3WQ6 - chain A; structure by X-ray diffraction, 1.80 A resolution.

# Chain A
Molecule: beta-primeverosidase
Source organism: Camellia sinensis
Notes: EC 3.2.1.149
UniProtKB: Q7X9A9 (Q7X9A9_CAMSI); numbering as in UniProt (aligned over 1-507)
Chain sequence (507 residues; each row starts with the number of its first residue):
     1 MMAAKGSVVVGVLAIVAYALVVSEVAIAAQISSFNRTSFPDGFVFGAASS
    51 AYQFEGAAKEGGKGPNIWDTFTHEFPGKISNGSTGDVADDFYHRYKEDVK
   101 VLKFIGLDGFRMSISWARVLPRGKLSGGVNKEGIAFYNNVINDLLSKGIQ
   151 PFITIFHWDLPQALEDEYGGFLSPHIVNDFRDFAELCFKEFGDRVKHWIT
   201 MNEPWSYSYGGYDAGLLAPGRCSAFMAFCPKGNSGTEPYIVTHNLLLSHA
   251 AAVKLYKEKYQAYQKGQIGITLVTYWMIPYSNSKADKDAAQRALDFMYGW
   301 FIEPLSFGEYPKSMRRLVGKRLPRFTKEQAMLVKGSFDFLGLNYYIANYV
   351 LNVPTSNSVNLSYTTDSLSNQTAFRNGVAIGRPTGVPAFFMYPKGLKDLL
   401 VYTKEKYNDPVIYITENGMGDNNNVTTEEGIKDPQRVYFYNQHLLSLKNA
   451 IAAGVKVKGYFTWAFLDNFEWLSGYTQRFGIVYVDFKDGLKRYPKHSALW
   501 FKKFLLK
Unresolved in the structure: 1-31, 507
Disulfide bonds: Cys-222/Cys-229
Covalently attached groups: glycan linked to Asn-35; N-acetylglucosamine (NAG) linked to Asn-424
Small-molecule neighbours: ZPA (4-(N-benzylsuccinimide-3-sulfanyl)-N-(6-O-beta-D-xylopyranosyl-beta-D-glucopyranosyl)butylamidine): Gln-53, His-157, Trp-158, Asn-202, Glu-203, Trp-205, Ser-206, Tyr-209, Gly-210, Leu-216, Leu-217, Val-273, Tyr-275, Asn-343, Tyr-345, Val-386, Phe-389, Glu-416, Trp-463, Glu-470, Trp-471, Leu-472, Ser-473, Gln-477, Phe-479
From the paper describing this entry:
  - post-translational modification sites: Asn-35
  - binding site for ZPA: Gln-53, His-157, Trp-158, Asn-202, Glu-203, Trp-205, Ser-206, Tyr-209, Gly-210, Leu-216, Leu-217, Val-273, Tyr-275, Met-297, Tyr-345, Val-386, Phe-389, Glu-416, Trp-463, Glu-470, Trp-471, Leu-472, Ser-473, Gln-477, Phe-479
  - specificity-determining residues: Phe-389, Ser-473, Gln-477 (proposed by the authors, not directly observed)
  - specificity-determining residues: Gly-210, Leu-217, Leu-472

# In short
Ligands of chain A: compound ZPA. N-acetylglucosamine is covalently linked to Asn-424. From the paper: a
binding site for ZPA at Gln-53, His-157 and Trp-158 among others; specificity determinants Phe-389, Ser-473
and Gln-477 among others.
Chain A is beta-primeverosidase (Camellia sinensis); the structure, beta-Primeverosidase in complex with
disaccharide substrate-analog N-beta-primeverosylamidine, artificial aglycone derivative, was determined by
X-ray diffraction (same publication as 3WQ4 and 3WQ5).
